Entry 2II5 (X-ray diffraction, 2.50 A resolution); this record covers chains A and F of the 8 polymer chains in the assembly.

== Chain A (and F) ==
Molecule: Lipoamide acyltransferase component of branched-chain alpha-keto acid dehydrogenase complex
Organism: Bos taurus
Notes: EC 2.3.1.168; fragment: core (catalytic) domain; chain F of this document is another copy of the same molecule, construct and numbering; everything in this record applies to it too
Reference sequence: P11181 (ODB2_BOVIN); residues 162-421 here correspond to UniProt positions 223-482 (UniProt number = residue number + 61)
Chain sequence (262 residues; numbered 160 to 421; the number before each row is that of its first residue):
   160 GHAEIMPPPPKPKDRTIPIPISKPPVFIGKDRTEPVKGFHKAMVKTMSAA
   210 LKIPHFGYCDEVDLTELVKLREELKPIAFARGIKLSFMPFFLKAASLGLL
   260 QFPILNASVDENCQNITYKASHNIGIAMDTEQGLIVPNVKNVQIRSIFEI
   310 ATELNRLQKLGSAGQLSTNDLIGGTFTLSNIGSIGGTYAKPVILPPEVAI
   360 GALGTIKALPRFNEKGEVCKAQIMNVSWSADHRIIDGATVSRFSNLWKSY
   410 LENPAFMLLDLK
Disordered / not traced: 160-187
Sequence notes: cloning artifact (160-161)
UniProt features mapped onto this chain:
  - active site: H391, D395
  - binding site (CoA): R230, S245, D288, Q317, S338, N339, S342, G363, I365
  - modified residue: K182 (N6-acetyllysine), K189 (N6-acetyllysine), K200 (N6-succinyllysine), K228 (N6-acetyllysine), K234 (N6-acetyllysine), K243 (N6-acetyllysine), K374 (N6-acetyllysine), K379 (N6-acetyllysine)
Ligand contacts: isobutyryl-coenzyme A (CO6): R230, K234, S245, F246, M247, Q317, N339, G341, S342, G363, T364, I365
What the authors report for this chain:
  - disease-associated variants - R230G: decreased catalytic activity
  - catalytic residues: S338, H391 (citing earlier work)
  - mutagenesis - H391A: abolished catalytic activity
  - mutagenesis - L293A (Kd=6 uM), H391A (Kd=12 uM): increased binding to dihydrolipoamide
  - mutagenesis - D288A: abolished binding to Dihydrolipoamide
  - mutagenesis - L293A: decreased catalytic activity

== Chain A / chain F interface ==
Residue-residue contacts (46; chain A residue first):
  L229(A) - A414(F)  hydrophobic
  L229(A) - L417(F)  hydrophobic
  E232(A) - F415(F)
  L233(A) - F415(F)  hydrophobic
  I236(A) - L418(F)  hydrophobic
  R240(A) - L418(F)
  R240(A) - D419(F)  salt bridge
  K252(A) - K421(F)  hydrogen bond (side chain-backbone)
  Q302(A) - K421(F)
  I303(A) - K421(F)
  R304(A) - K421(F)
  S305(A) - L418(F)
  S305(A) - D419(F)
  S305(A) - L420(F)
  S305(A) - K421(F)
  I306(A) - L418(F)
  F307(A) - L418(F)  hydrogen bond (backbone-backbone)
  F307(A) - D419(F)
  E308(A) - K421(F)  salt bridge
  P413(A) - L417(F)
  A414(A) - L229(F)  hydrophobic
  F415(A) - L233(F)  hydrophobic
  F415(A) - I236(F)  hydrophobic
  M416(A) - L417(F)  hydrophobic
  L417(A) - P413(F)
  L417(A) - M416(F)  hydrophobic
  L417(A) - L417(F)
  L417(A) - L420(F)  hydrophobic
  L418(A) - I236(F)  hydrophobic
  L418(A) - S305(F)
  L418(A) - I306(F)
  L418(A) - F307(F)  hydrogen bond (backbone-backbone)
  D419(A) - R240(F)  salt bridge
  D419(A) - S305(F)
  D419(A) - F307(F)
  L420(A) - S305(F)
  L420(A) - L417(F)  hydrophobic
  L420(A) - L420(F)  hydrophobic
  L420(A) - K421(F)
  K421(A) - K252(F)  hydrogen bond (backbone-side chain)
  K421(A) - Q302(F)
  K421(A) - R304(F)
  K421(A) - S305(F)
  K421(A) - E308(F)
  K421(A) - L420(F)
  K421(A) - K421(F)  hydrogen bond (backbone-backbone)
Other interface residues (no listed pair), chain F (22 interface residues in all): E232, I303

== Overview ==
Chain A and chain F each contribute 22 residues to their interface, with 5 hydrogen bonds and 3 salt bridges.
Polar pairs include R240(A)-D419(F), E308(A)-K421(F) and K252(A)-K421(F). Bound to chain A:
isobutyryl-coenzyme A. From the paper: catalytic residues S338(A) and H391(A); R230G and L293A of chain A
reduce catalytic activity; 4 substitutions were tested in all.
Chain A and chain F are both Lipoamide acyltransferase component of branched-chain alpha-keto acid
dehydrogenase complex (Bos taurus); the structure, Crystal structure of a cubic core of the dihydrolipoamide
acyltransferase (E2b) component in the branched-chain alpha-ketoacid ..., was determined by X-ray diffraction
together with 2IHW, 2II3 and 2II4 from the same study.
